PDB entry 3DIN | X-ray diffraction, 4.50 A resolution (low resolution: residue-level contacts below are approximate; hydrogen-bond / salt-bridge calls are withheld) | chains A and C of the 4 polymer chains in the assembly

== Chain A ==
Molecule: Protein translocase subunit secA
Organism: Thermotoga maritima MSB8
Reference sequence: Q9X1R4 (SECA_THEMA); numbering as in UniProt (aligned over 1-871)
Sequence (871 residues; each row starts with the number of its first residue):
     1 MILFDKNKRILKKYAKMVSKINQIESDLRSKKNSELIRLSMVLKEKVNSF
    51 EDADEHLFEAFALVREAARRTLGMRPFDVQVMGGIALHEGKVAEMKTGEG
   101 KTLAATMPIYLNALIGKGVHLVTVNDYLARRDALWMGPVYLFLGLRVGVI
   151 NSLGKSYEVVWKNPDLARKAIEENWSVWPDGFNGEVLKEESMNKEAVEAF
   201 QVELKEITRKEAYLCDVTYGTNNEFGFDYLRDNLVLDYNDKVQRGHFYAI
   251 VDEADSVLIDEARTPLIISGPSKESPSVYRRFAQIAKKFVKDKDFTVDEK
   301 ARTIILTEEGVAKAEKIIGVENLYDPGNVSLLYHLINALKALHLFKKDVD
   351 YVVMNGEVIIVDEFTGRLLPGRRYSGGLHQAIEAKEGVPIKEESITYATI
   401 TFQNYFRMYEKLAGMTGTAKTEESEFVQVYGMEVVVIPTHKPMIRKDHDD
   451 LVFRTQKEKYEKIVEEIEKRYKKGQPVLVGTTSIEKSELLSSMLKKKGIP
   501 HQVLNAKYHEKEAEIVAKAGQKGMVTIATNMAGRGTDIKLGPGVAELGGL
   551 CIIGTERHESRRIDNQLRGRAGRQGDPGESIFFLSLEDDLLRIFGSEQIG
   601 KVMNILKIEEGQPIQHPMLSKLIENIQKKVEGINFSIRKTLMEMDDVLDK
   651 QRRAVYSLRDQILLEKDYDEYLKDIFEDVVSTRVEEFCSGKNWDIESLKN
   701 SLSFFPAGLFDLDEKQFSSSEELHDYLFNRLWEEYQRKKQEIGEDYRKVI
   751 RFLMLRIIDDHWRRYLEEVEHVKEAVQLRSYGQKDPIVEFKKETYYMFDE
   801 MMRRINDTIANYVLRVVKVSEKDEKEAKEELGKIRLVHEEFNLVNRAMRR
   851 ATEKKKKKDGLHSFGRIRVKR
Disordered / not traced: 817-871
Ligand contacts:
  - ADP / beryllium trifluoride: Met74, Arg75, Pro76, Phe77, Gln80, Lys96, Thr97, Gly98, Glu99, Gly100, Lys101, Thr102, Leu103, Arg131, Trp135, Leu187, Asp252, Glu253, Thr416, Gly535, Thr536, Asp537, Lys539, Arg570, Arg573, Gln574
  - Mg2+ (MG): Lys101, Thr102, Arg131, Asp132, Asp252
Curated features (UniProtKB/Swiss-Prot):
  - binding site (ATP): Gln80, Gly98 to Thr102, Asp537
From the paper describing this entry:
  - catalytic residues: Arg570 (proposed by the authors, not directly observed)

== Chain C ==
Molecule: Preprotein translocase subunit SecY
Organism: Thermotoga maritima MSB8
Reference sequence: Q9X1I9 (Q9X1I9_THEMA); residue numbers follow UniProt; this construct covers 1-431
Sequence (431 residues; row label = number of the first residue in the row):
     1 MWQAFKNAFKIPELRDRIIFTFLALIVFRMGIYIPVPGLNLEAWGEIFRR
    51 IAETAGVAGILSFYDVFTGGALSRFSVFTMSVTPYITASIILQLLASVMP
   101 SLKEMLREGEEGRKKFAKYTRRLTLLIGGFQAFFVSFSLARSNPDMVAPG
   151 VNVLQFTVLSTMSMLAGTMFLLWLGERITEKGIGNGISILIFAGIVARYP
   201 SYIRQAYLGGLNLLEWIFLIAVALITIFGIILVQQAERRITIQYARRVTG
   251 RRVYGGASTYLPIKVNQGGVIPIIFASAIVSIPSAIASITNNETLKNLFR
   301 AGGFLYLLIYGLLVFFFTYFYSVVIFDPREISENIRKYGGYIPGLRPGRS
   351 TEQYLHRVLNRVTFIGAVFLVVIALLPYLVQGAIKVNVWIGGTSALIAVG
   401 VALDIIQQMETHMVMRHYEGFIKKGKIRGRR
Disordered / not traced: 1-7, 42-61, 424-431

== How chain A and chain C interact ==
Pairs across the interface - 95 pairs, chain A then chain C:
  Ala262(A) - Tyr244(C)
  Lys300(A) - Gln243(C)
  Ala301(A) - Gln243(C)
  Arg302(A) - Gln243(C)
  Arg302(A) - Thr249(C)
  Thr303(A) - Thr241(C)
  Thr303(A) - Asn334(C)
  Thr303(A) - Ile335(C)
  Ile304(A) - Ile335(C)
  Ile305(A) - Ser332(C)
  Leu323(A) - Leu345(C)
  Tyr324(A) - Lys337(C)
  Asp325(A) - Arg238(C)
  Asp325(A) - Lys337(C)
  Asp325(A) - Tyr338(C)
  Asp325(A) - Gly344(C)
  Asp325(A) - Leu345(C)
  Pro326(A) - Leu345(C)
  Val329(A) - Arg238(C)
  Ser330(A) - Tyr254(C)
  Tyr333(A) - Arg252(C)
  Tyr333(A) - Val253(C)
  Lys340(A) - Arg251(C)
  Phe345(A) - Arg247(C)
  Phe345(A) - Val248(C)
  Phe345(A) - Thr249(C)
  Phe364(A) - Ala245(C)
  Phe364(A) - Val248(C)
  Tyr374(A) - Tyr244(C)
  Ser375(A) - Gly250(C)
  Ser375(A) - Arg251(C)
  Gly376(A) - Arg251(C)
  Gly376(A) - Val253(C)
  Gly377(A) - Arg251(C)
  Ile395(A) - Arg252(C)
  Thr482(A) - Arg247(C)
  Ser483(A) - Arg247(C)
  Lys486(A) - Arg247(C)
  Glu556(A) - Arg246(C)
  Glu559(A) - Ala245(C)
  Glu559(A) - Arg246(C)
  Asp589(A) - Arg246(C)
  Leu590(A) - Arg246(C)
  Asn634(A) - Tyr244(C)
  Asn634(A) - Ala245(C)
  Ser636(A) - Glu108(C)
  Ser636(A) - Gly109(C)
  Ile637(A) - Gln243(C)
  Ile637(A) - Tyr244(C)
  Leu641(A) - Ile242(C)
  Lys650(A) - Arg416(C)
  Leu658(A) - Glu419(C)
  Leu658(A) - Lys423(C)
  Ile675(A) - Ile422(C)
  Ile675(A) - Lys423(C)
  Val679(A) - Phe421(C)
  Val679(A) - Ile422(C)
  Met754(A) - Lys423(C)
  Tyr765(A) - Ala257(C)
  Glu767(A) - Arg252(C)
  Glu768(A) - Gly256(C)
  Glu768(A) - Ala257(C)
  Glu768(A) - Ser258(C)
  Glu770(A) - Ile240(C)
  Glu770(A) - Ile242(C)
  Glu770(A) - Arg252(C)
  His771(A) - Ile240(C)
  Glu774(A) - Arg239(C)
  Glu774(A) - Ile240(C)
  Gln777(A) - Lys264(C)
  Gln777(A) - Asn334(C)
  Gln777(A) - Arg336(C)
  Leu778(A) - Ala236(C)
  Leu778(A) - Leu261(C)
  Leu778(A) - Pro262(C)
  Leu778(A) - Ile263(C)
  Leu778(A) - Lys264(C)
  Tyr781(A) - Lys264(C)
  Tyr781(A) - Glu330(C)
  Gln783(A) - Gln407(C)
  Val788(A) - Thr411(C)
  Glu789(A) - Ile263(C)
  Lys791(A) - Thr411(C)
  Glu793(A) - Tyr260(C)
  Tyr795(A) - Met415(C)
  Tyr795(A) - Arg416(C)
  Tyr795(A) - His417(C)
  Tyr796(A) - Tyr260(C)
  Met797(A) - Tyr260(C)
  Phe798(A) - Tyr418(C)
  Asp799(A) - His417(C)
  Asp799(A) - Ile422(C)
  Glu800(A) - Thr259(C)
  Met802(A) - Ile422(C)
  Asn806(A) - Lys423(C)
Also at the interface, not in a pair above, chain A (77 interface residues in all): Glu261, Arg263, Ile336, Val349, Glu363, Glu393, His558, Gly632, Phe635, Ala654, Leu672, Val772, Lys773, Ala775, Gly782, Lys784, Arg803
Also at the interface, not in a pair above, chain C (54 interface residues in all): Glu110, Glu111, Glu237, Asn266, Glu333, Glu410

== Overview ==
Chain A and chain C form an interface of 77 and 54 residues respectively. Bound to chain A: Mg2+ and ADP /
beryllium trifluoride. UniProt lists 7 ATP-binding residues on chain A. From the paper: the catalytic residue
Arg570(A).
Chain A is Protein translocase subunit secA and chain C is Preprotein translocase subunit SecY, both from
Thermotoga maritima MSB8; the structure, Crystal structure of the protein-translocation complex formed by the
SecY channel and the SecA ATPase, was determined by X-ray diffraction together with 3DL8 from the same study.
